Entry 6X6C (electron microscopy, 2.90 A resolution); this record covers chains A and E of the 4 polymer chains in the assembly.

[Chain A]
Protein: Dipeptidyl peptidase 9
Source organism: Homo sapiens
Notes: EC 3.4.14.5
UniProt: Q86TI2 (DPP9_HUMAN); residue numbers follow UniProt; this construct covers 1-863
Chain sequence (891 residues; row label = number of the first residue in the row; numbers below 1 keep their minus sign (Met-27 is residue -27)):
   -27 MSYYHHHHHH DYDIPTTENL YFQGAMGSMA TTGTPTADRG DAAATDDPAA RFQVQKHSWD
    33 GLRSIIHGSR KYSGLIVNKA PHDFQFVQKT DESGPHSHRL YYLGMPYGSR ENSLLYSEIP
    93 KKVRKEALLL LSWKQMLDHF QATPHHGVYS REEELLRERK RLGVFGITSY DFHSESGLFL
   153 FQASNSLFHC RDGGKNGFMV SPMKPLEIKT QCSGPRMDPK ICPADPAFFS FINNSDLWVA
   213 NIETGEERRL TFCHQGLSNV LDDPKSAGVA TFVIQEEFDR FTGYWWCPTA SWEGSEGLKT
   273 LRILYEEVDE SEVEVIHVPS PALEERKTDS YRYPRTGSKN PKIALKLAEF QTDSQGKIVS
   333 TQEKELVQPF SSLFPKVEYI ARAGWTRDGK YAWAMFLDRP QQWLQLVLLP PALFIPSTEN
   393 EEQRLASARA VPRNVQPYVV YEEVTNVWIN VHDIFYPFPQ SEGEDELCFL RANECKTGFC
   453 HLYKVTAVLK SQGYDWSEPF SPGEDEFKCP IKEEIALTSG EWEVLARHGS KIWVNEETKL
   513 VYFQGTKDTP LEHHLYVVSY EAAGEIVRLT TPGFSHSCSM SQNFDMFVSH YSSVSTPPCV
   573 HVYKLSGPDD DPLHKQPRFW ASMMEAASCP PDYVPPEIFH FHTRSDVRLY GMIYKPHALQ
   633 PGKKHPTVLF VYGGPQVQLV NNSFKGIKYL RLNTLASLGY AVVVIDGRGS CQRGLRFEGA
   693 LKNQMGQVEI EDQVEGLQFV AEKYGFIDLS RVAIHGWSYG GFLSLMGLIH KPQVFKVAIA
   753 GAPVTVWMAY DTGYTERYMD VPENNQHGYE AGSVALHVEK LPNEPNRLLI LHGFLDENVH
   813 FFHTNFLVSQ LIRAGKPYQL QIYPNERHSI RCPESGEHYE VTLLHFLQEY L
Not modelled in the structure: -27 to 17
Glycans and other covalent adducts: compound GK2 linked to Ser730
Differences from the reference sequence: expression tag (-27 to 0)
Ligand contacts: GK2 ([(2R)-1-[(2R)-2-azanyl-3-methyl-butanoyl]pyrrolidin-2-yl]boronic acid): Arg133, Glu248, Glu249, Tyr644, Gln648, Tyr731, Val756, Trp759, Tyr762, Tyr766, Asn810, Val811, His840
UniProt features mapped onto this chain:
  - active site (Charge relay system): Ser730, Asp808, His840
  - binding site (Val-boroPro): Ser730
  - modified residue: Ala2 (N-acetylalanine)
What the authors report for this chain:
  - binding site for GK2: Arg133, Glu248, Glu249, Ser730
  - catalytic residues: Ser730
  - mutagenesis - S730A: abolished catalytic activity
  - mutagenesis - E597R: unchanged catalytic activity

[Chain E]
Protein: NACHT, LRR and PYD domains-containing protein 1
Source organism: Homo sapiens
UniProt: Q9C000 (NLRP1_HUMAN); residue numbers follow UniProt; this construct covers 1-1473
Chain sequence (1473 residues; each row starts with the number of its first residue):
     1 MAGGAWGRLA CYLEFLKKEE LKEFQLLLAN KAHSRSSSGE TPAQPEKTSG MEVASYLVAQ
    61 YGEQRAWDLA LHTWEQMGLR SLCAQAQEGA GHSPSFPYSP SEPHLGSPSQ PTSTAVLMPW
   121 IHELPAGCTQ GSERRVLRQL PDTSGRRWRE ISASLLYQAL PSSPDHESPS QESPNAPTST
   181 AVLGSWGSPP QPSLAPREQE APGTQWPLDE TSGIYYTEIR EREREKSEKG RPPWAAVVGT
   241 PPQAHTSLQP HHHPWEPSVR ESLCSTWPWK NEDFNQKFTQ LLLLQRPHPR SQDPLVKRSW
   301 PDYVEENRGH LIEIRDLFGP GLDTQEPRIV ILQGAAGIGK STLARQVKEA WGRGQLYGDR
   361 FQHVFYFSCR ELAQSKVVSL AELIGKDGTA TPAPIRQILS RPERLLFILD GVDEPGWVLQ
   421 EPSSELCLHW SQPQPADALL GSLLGKTILP EASFLITART TALQNLIPSL EQARWVEVLG
   481 FSESSRKEYF YRYFTDERQA IRAFRLVKSN KELWALCLVP WVSWLACTCL MQQMKRKEKL
   541 TLTSKTTTTL CLHYLAQALQ AQPLGPQLRD LCSLAAEGIW QKKTLFSPDD LRKHGLDGAI
   601 ISTFLKMGIL QEHPIPLSYS FIHLCFQEFF AAMSYVLEDE KGRGKHSNCI IDLEKTLEAY
   661 GIHGLFGAST TRFLLGLLSD EGEREMENIF HCRLSQGRNL MQWVPSLQLL LQPHSLESLH
   721 CLYETRNKTF LTQVMAHFEE MGMCVETDME LLVCTFCIKF SRHVKKLQLI EGRQHRSTWS
   781 PTMVVLFRWV PVTDAYWQIL FSVLKVTRNL KELDLSGNSL SHSAVKSLCK TLRRPRCLLE
   841 TLRLAGCGLT AEDCKDLAFG LRANQTLTEL DLSFNVLTDA GAKHLCQRLR QPSCKLQRLQ
   901 LVSCGLTSDC CQDLASVLSA SPSLKELDLQ QNNLDDVGVR LLCEGLRHPA CKLIRLGLDQ
   961 TTLSDEMRQE LRALEQEKPQ LLIFSRRKPS VMTPTEGLDT GEMSNSTSSL KRQRLGSERA
  1021 ASHVAQANLK LLDVSKIFPI AEIAEESSPE VVPVELLCVP SPASQGDLHT KPLGTDDDFW
  1081 GPTGPVATEV VDKEKNLYRV HFPVAGSYRW PNTGLCFVMR EAVTVEIEFC VWDQFLGEIN
  1141 PQHSWMVAGP LLDIKAEPGA VEAVHLPHFV ALQGGHVDTS LFQMAHFKEE GMLLEKPARV
  1201 ELHHIVLENP SFSPLGVLLK MIHNALRFIP VTSVVLLYHR VHPEEVTFHL YLIPSDCSIR
  1261 KAIDDLEMKF QFVRIHKPPP LTPLYMGCRY TVSGSGSGML EILPKELELC YRSPGEDQLF
  1321 SEFYVGHLGS GIRLQVKDKK DETLVWEALV KPGDLMPATT LIPPARIAVP SPLDAPQLLH
  1381 FVDQYREQLI ARVTSVEVVL DKLHGQVLSQ EQYERVLAEN TRPSQMRKLF SLSQSWDRKC
  1441 KDGLYQALKE THPHLIMELW EKGSKKGLLP LSS
Not modelled in the structure: 1-1078, 1213-1473
UniProt features mapped onto this chain:
  - motif: Pro111 to Leu117 (ZAKalpha motif 1), Pro177 to Leu183 (ZAKalpha motif 2)
  - binding site (ATP): Gly334 to Ser341
  - site: Gln130, Gly131 (Microbial infection: Cleavage), Gln333, Gly334 (Microbial infection: Cleavage), Phe1212, Ser1213 (Cleavage)
  - modified residue: Ser93 (Phosphoserine), Ser99 (Phosphoserine), Ser101 (Phosphoserine), Ser107 (Phosphoserine), Thr112 (Phosphothreonine), Ser113 (Phosphoserine), Thr114 (Phosphothreonine), Thr129 (Phosphothreonine), Ser132 (Phosphoserine), Ser163 (Phosphoserine), Ser168 (Phosphoserine), Ser170 (Phosphoserine), Ser173 (Phosphoserine), Thr178 (Phosphothreonine), Ser179 (Phosphoserine), Thr180 (Phosphothreonine)
What the authors report for this chain:
  - disease-associated variants - P1214R: increased signaling
  - mutagenesis - S1213A: abolished binding to Dipeptidyl peptidase 9 (chain A)

[Chain A / chain E interface]
Pairs across the interface (38; chain A residue first):
  Leu47(A) - His1143(E)
  Pro67(A) - Glu1190(E)
  His68(A) - Glu1189(E)  salt bridge
  His68(A) - Glu1190(E)  salt bridge
  Met77(A) - Asn1140(E)
  Pro78(A) - Asn1140(E)
  Tyr79(A) - Asn1140(E)
  Tyr79(A) - Gln1142(E)
  Pro92(A) - Glu1190(E)
  Arg96(A) - Glu1195(E)  salt bridge
  Lys97(A) - Glu1195(E)
  Glu98(A) - Leu1194(E)
  Glu98(A) - Glu1195(E)
  Ala99(A) - Leu1194(E)
  Ala99(A) - Glu1195(E)
  Leu100(A) - Met1192(E)
  Leu100(A) - Leu1193(E)
  Leu100(A) - Leu1194(E)  hydrogen bond (backbone-backbone)
  Leu101(A) - Glu1190(E)
  Leu101(A) - Gly1191(E)
  Leu101(A) - Met1192(E)
  Leu102(A) - Ile1139(E)  hydrophobic
  Leu102(A) - Trp1145(E)  hydrophobic
  Leu102(A) - Met1192(E)  hydrogen bond (backbone-backbone)
  Leu102(A) - Leu1194(E)  hydrophobic
  Leu103(A) - Ile1139(E)
  Ser104(A) - Glu1138(E)
  Ser104(A) - Ile1139(E)
  Ser104(A) - Gly1191(E)
  Trp105(A) - Glu1138(E)  hydrogen bond (backbone-backbone)
  Trp105(A) - Asn1140(E)
  Lys106(A) - Glu1189(E)  hydrogen bond (side chain-backbone)
  Glu597(A) - Pro1141(E)
  Glu597(A) - Trp1145(E)
  Ala598(A) - Ser1144(E)
  Ala599(A) - His1143(E)
  Ala599(A) - Ser1144(E)
  Ser600(A) - Ser1144(E)  hydrogen bond (backbone-side chain)
Other interface residues (no listed pair), chain A (24 interface residues in all): Asn50, Glu90
Other interface residues (no listed pair), chain E (18 interface residues in all): Gly1137, His1186, Lys1196
The authors on this interface:
  - hot spots on chain A (mutagenesis) - E597R: decreased binding to chain B

[Summary]
The interface between chain A and chain E involves 24 residues on one side and 18 on the other, with 5
hydrogen bonds and 3 salt bridges. Polar contacts include His68(A)-Glu1189(E), His68(A)-Glu1190(E) and
Arg96(A)-Glu1195(E). The paper reports the catalytic residue Ser730(A); S730A of chain A abolishes catalytic
activity; 4 substitutions were tested in all.
Here chain A is Dipeptidyl peptidase 9 and chain E is NACHT, LRR and PYD domains-containing protein 1, both
from Homo sapiens. Entry 6X6C (Cryo-EM structure of NLRP1-DPP9-VbP complex) was determined by electron
microscopy, deposited together with 6X6A.
